Entry 1EO7 (X-ray diffraction, 2.48 A resolution); this record covers chain A.

[Chain A]
Molecule: Protein (cyclodextrin glycosyltransferase)
Organism: Bacillus circulans
Notes: EC 2.4.1.19
UniProtKB: P43379 (CDGU_BACCI); residues 1-686 here correspond to UniProt positions 28-713 (UniProt number = residue number + 27)
Chain sequence (686 residues; each row starts with the number of its first residue):
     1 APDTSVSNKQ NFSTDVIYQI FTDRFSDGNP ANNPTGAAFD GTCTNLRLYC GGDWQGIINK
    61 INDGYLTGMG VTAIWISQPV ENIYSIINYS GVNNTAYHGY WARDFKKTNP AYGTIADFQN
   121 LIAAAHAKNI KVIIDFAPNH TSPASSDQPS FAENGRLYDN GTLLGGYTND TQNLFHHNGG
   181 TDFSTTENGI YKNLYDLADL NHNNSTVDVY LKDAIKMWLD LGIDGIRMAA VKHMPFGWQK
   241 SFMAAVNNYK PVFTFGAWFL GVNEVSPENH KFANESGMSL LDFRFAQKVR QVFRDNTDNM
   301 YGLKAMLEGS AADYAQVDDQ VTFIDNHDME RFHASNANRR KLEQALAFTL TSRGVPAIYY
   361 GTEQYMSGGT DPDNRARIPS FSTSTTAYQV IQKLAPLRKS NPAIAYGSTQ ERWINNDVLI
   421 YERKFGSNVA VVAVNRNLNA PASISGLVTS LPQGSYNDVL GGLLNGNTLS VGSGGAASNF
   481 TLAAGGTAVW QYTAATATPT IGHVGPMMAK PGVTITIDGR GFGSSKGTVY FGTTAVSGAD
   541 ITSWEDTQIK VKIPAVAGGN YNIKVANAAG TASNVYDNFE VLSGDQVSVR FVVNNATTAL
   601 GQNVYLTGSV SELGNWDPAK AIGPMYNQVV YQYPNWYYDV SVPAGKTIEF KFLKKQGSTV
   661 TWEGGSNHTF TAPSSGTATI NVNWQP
Construct notes: engineered mutation A229 (Asp256 in P43379), A257 (Glu284 in P43379); conflict S400 (Cys427 in P43379)
Disulfides: C43-C50
Metal / ion sites: Ca2+ site 1: D27, N29, N32, N33, G51, D53; Ca2+ site 2: N139, I190, D199, H233; Ca2+ site 3: A315, D577
Swiss-Prot annotation at these positions:
  - binding site (Ca(2+)): D27, N29, N32, N33, G51, D53, N139, I190, D199, H233, A315, D577
  - binding site (substrate): Y100, W101, H140, S145 to D147, N193 to D196, R227, K232, H233, H327, D371, R375
  - site: D328 (Transition state stabilizer)
What the authors report for this chain:
  - binding site for alpha-D-glucopyranose: Y195, D196, D371, W413, W616, Y633
  - conformationally variable residues (loop rearrangement): F175 to T185, T185 to I190, I190 to D199, H233
  - mutagenesis - D229A/E257A (>1000-fold): decreased catalytic activity

[Summary]
The Ca2+ site 1 is built by D27, N29, N32, N33, G51 and D53. The Ca2+ site 2 is built by N139, I190, D199 and
H233. Curated annotation (UniProt) lists 12 Ca2+-binding residues and 16 substrate-binding residues. From the
paper: a binding site for alpha-D-glucopyranose at Y195, D196 and D371 among others; D229A/E257A reduce
catalytic activity.
Chain A is Protein (cyclodextrin glycosyltransferase) (Bacillus circulans); the structure, Bacillus circulans
strain 251 cyclodextrin glycosyltransferase in complex with maltohexaose, was determined by X-ray diffraction
together with 1EO5 from the same study.
